6TVR - chains B and H of the 6 polymer chains in the assembly; structure by X-ray diffraction, 2.63 A resolution.

[Chain B (and H)]
Name: Hemagglutinin HA2
Organism: Influenza A virus (A/harbour seal/Germany/1/2014(H10N7))
Notes: chain H of this document is another copy of the same molecule, construct and numbering; everything in this record applies to it too
Reference sequence: A0A0A7HR51 (A0A0A7HR51_9INFA); residues 1-176 here correspond to UniProt positions 333-508 (UniProt number = residue number + 332)
Amino-acid sequence (177 residues; numbered 1 to 177; the number before each row is that of its first residue):
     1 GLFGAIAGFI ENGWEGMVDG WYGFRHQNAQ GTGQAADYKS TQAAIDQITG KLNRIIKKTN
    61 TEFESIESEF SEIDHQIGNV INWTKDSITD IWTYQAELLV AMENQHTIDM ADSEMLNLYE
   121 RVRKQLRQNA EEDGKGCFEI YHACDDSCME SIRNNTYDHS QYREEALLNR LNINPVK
Not modelled in the structure: 173-177
Construct notes: expression tag (177)
Disulfide bonds: Cys144-Cys148
Covalent attachments: N-acetylglucosamine (NAG) linked to Asn82
Metal / ion sites: Ca2+: Glu64 (together with N-acetylglucosamine) (shared with 1 residue of chain A; Asn79(H) of chain H)

[How chain B and chain H interact]
Pairs across the interface (49):
  Phe3(B) - Leu2(H)
  Phe3(B) - Phe3(H)  hydrophobic
  Arg54(B) - Leu98(H)
  Thr59(B) - Asp90(H)  hydrogen bond
  Thr61(B) - Asp90(H)  hydrogen bond
  Phe63(B) - Trp83(H)
  Phe63(B) - Asp86(H)
  Phe63(B) - Ser87(H)
  Phe63(B) - Asp90(H)
  Glu64(B) - Asn79(H)
  Glu64(B) - Trp83(H)
  Ile66(B) - Asn79(H)
  Ile66(B) - Trp83(H)  hydrophobic
  Ile73(B) - Gln76(H)
  Ile77(B) - Ile77(H)  hydrophobic
  Ile81(B) - Val80(H)  hydrophobic
  Thr84(B) - Thr84(H)
  Lys85(B) - Trp83(H)
  Ile88(B) - Ile91(H)  hydrophobic
  Ile91(B) - Ile91(H)  hydrophobic
  Trp92(B) - Ile91(H)
  Trp92(B) - Tyr94(H)  hydrophobic
  Gln95(B) - Tyr94(H)
  Gln95(B) - Gln95(H)  hydrogen bond
  Gln95(B) - Leu98(H)
  Leu99(B) - Tyr94(H)
  Leu99(B) - Leu98(H)  hydrophobic
  Met102(B) - Met102(H)  hydrophobic
  His106(B) - Gln105(H)
  Met110(B) - Leu2(H)  hydrophobic
  Ser113(B) - Leu2(H)  hydrogen bond (side chain-backbone)
  Asn117(B) - Gly1(H)  hydrogen bond (side chain-backbone)
  Asn117(B) - Leu2(H)
  Asn117(B) - Gly4(H)
  Arg123(B) - Glu132(H)  salt bridge
  Lys124(B) - Phe9(H)
  Lys124(B) - Tyr119(H)
  Lys124(B) - Glu132(H)
  Arg127(B) - Glu131(H)  salt bridge
  Arg127(B) - Glu132(H)
  Arg127(B) - Glu139(H)  salt bridge
  Arg127(B) - Tyr141(H)  hydrogen bond
  Gln128(B) - Glu131(H)
  Gln128(B) - Arg170(H)  hydrogen bond
  Arg163(B) - Glu131(H)  salt bridge
  Arg163(B) - Tyr141(H)
  Arg163(B) - Arg170(H)  hydrogen bond (side chain-backbone)
  Leu167(B) - Arg170(H)
  Leu171(B) - Leu171(H)  hydrophobic
Also at the interface, not in a pair above, chain B (31 interface residues in all): Glu62, Asp109
Also at the interface, not in a pair above, chain H (31 interface residues in all): Ile88, Ala101, Asp109, Gly134

[Overview]
Chain B and chain H each contribute 31 residues to their interface; the contacts include 8 hydrogen bonds and
4 salt bridges. Polar pairs include Arg123(B)-Glu132(H), Arg127(B)-Glu131(H) and Arg127(B)-Glu139(H).
N-acetylglucosamine is covalently linked to Asn82(B).
Chain B and chain H are both Hemagglutinin HA2 (Influenza A virus (A/harbour seal/Germany/1/2014(H10N7))); the
structure, Crystal structure of the haemagglutinin mutant (Gln226Leu) from an H10N7 seal influenza virus
isolated in Germany, was determined by X-ray diffraction together with 6TJW, 6TJY, 6TVA, 6TVB, 6TVC, 6TVD and
9 further entries from the same study.
